5W65 - chains A and B of the 20 polymer chains in the assembly; structure by electron microscopy, 4.30 A resolution (low resolution: residue-level contacts below are approximate; hydrogen-bond / salt-bridge calls are withheld).

# Chain A
Name: DNA-directed RNA polymerase I subunit RPA190
Organism: Saccharomyces cerevisiae (strain ATCC 204508 / S288c)
Notes: EC 2.7.7.6
Reference sequence: P10964 (RPA1_YEAST); residue numbers follow UniProt; this construct covers 1-1664
Amino-acid sequence (1664 residues; row label = number of the first residue in the row):
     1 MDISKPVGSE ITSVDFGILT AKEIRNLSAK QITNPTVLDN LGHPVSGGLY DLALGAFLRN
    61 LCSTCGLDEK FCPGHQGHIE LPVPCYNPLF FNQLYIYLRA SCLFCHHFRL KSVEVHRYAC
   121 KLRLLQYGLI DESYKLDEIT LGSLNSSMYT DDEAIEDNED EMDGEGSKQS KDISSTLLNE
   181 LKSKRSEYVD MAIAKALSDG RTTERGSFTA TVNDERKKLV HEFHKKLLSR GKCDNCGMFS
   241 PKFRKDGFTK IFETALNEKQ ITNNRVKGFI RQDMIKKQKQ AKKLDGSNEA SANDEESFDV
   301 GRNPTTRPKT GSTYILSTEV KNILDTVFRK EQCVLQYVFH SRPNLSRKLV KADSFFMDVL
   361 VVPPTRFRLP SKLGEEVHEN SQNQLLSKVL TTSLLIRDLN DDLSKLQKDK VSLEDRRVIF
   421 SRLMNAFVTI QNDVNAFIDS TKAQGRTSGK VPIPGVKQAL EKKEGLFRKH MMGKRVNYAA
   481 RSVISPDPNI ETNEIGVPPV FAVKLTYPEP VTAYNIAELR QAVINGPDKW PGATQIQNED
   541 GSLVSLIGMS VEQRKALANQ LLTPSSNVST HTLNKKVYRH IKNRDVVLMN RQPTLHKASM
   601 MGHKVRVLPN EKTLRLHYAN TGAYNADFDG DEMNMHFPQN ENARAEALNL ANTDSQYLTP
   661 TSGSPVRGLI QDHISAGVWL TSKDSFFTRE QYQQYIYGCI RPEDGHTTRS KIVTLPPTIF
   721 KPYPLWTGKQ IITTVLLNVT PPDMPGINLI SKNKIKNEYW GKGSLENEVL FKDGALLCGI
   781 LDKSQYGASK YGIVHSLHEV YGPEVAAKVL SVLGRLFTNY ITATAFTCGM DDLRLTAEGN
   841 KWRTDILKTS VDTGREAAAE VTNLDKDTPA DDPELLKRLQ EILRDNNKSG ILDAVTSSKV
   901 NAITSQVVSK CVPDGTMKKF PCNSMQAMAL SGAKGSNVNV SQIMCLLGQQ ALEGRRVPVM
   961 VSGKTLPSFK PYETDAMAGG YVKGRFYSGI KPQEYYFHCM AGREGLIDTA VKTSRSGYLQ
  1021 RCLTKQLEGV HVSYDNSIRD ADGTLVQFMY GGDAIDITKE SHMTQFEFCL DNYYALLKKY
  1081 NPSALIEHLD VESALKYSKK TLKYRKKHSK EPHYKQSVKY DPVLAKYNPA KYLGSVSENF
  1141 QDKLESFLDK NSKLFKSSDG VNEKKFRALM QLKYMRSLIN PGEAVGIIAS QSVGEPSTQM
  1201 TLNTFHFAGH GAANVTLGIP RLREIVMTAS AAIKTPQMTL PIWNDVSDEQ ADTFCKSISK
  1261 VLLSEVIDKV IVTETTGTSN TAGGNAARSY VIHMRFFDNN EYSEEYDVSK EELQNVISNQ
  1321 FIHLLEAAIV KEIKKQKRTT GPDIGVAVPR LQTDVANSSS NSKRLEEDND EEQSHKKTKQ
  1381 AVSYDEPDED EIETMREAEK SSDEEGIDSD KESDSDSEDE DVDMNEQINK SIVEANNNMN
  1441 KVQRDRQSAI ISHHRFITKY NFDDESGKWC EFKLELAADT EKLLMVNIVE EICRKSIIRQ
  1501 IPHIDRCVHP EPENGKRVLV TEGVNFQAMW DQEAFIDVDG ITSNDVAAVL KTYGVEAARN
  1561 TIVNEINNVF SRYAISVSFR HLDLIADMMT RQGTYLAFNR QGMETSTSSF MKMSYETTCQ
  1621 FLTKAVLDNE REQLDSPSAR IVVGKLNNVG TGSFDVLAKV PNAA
Not modelled in the structure: 142-171, 269-311, 445-449, 1110-1111, 1201-1213, 1277-1285, 1338-1437, 1664
Metal / ion sites: Zn2+ site 1: Cys-62, Cys-65, Cys-72, His-75; Zn2+ site 2: Cys-233, Cys-236
Swiss-Prot annotation at these positions:
  - region: Pro-992 to Glu-1004 (Bridging helix)
  - binding site (Zn(2+)): Cys-62, Cys-65, Cys-72, His-75, Cys-102, Cys-105, Cys-233, Cys-236
  - binding site (Mg(2+)): Asp-627, Asp-629, Asp-631
  - modified residue (Phosphoserine): Ser-889, Ser-1636

# Chain B
Name: DNA-directed RNA polymerase I subunit RPA135
Organism: Saccharomyces cerevisiae (strain ATCC 204508 / S288c)
Notes: EC 2.7.7.6
Reference sequence: P22138 (RPA2_YEAST); residue numbers follow UniProt; this construct covers 1-1203
Amino-acid sequence (1203 residues; row label = number of the first residue in the row):
     1 MSKVIKPPGQ ARTADFRTLE RESRFINPPK DKSAFPLLQE AVQPHIGSFN ALTEGPDGGL
    61 LNLGVKDIGE KVIFDGKPLN SEDEISNSGY LGNKLSVSVE QVSIAKPMSN DGVSSAVERK
   121 VYPSESRQRL TSYRGKLLLK LKWSVNNGEE NLFEVRDCGG LPVMLQSNRC HLNKMSPYEL
   181 VQHKEESDEI GGYFIVNGIE KLIRMLIVQR RNHPMAIIRP SFANRGASYS HYGIQIRSVR
   241 PDQTSQTNVL HYLNDGQVTF RFSWRKNEYL VPVVMILKAL CHTSDREIFD GIIGNDVKDS
   301 FLTDRLELLL RGFKKRYPHL QNRTQVLQYL GDKFRVVFQA SPDQSDLEVG QEVLDRIVLV
   361 HLGKDGSQDK FRMLLFMIRK LYSLVAGECS PDNPDATQHQ EVLLGGFLYG MILKEKIDEY
   421 LQNIIAQVRM DINRGMAINF KDKRYMSRVL MRVNENIGSK MQYFLSTGNL VSQSGLDLQQ
   481 VSGYTVVAEK INFYRFISHF RMVHRGSFFA QLKTTTVRKL LPESWGFLCP VHTPDGSPCG
   541 LLNHFAHKCR ISTQQSDVSR IPSILYSLGV APASHTFAAG PSLCCVQIDG KIIGWVSHEQ
   601 GKIIADTLRY WKVEGKTPGL PIDLEIGYVP PSTRGQYPGL YLFGGHSRML RPVRYLPLDK
   661 EDIVGPFEQV YMNIAVTPQE IQNNVHTHVE FTPTNILSIL ANLTPFSDFN QSPRNMYQCQ
   721 MGKQTMGTPG VALCHRSDNK LYRLQTGQTP IVKANLYDDY GMDNFPNGFN AVVAVISYTG
   781 YDMDDAMIIN KSADERGFGY GTMYKTEKVD LALNRNRGDP ITQHFGFGND EWPKEWLEKL
   841 DEDGLPYIGT YVEEGDPICA YFDDTLNKTK IKTYHSSEPA YIEEVNLIGD ESNKFQELQT
   901 VSIKYRIRRT PQIGDKFSSR HGQKGVCSRK WPTIDMPFSE TGIQPDIIIN PHAFPSRMTI
   961 GMFVESLAGK AGALHGIAQD STPWIFNEDD TPADYFGEQL AKAGYNYHGN EPMYSGATGE
  1021 ELRADIYVGV VYYQRLRHMV NDKFQVRSTG PVNSLTMQPV KGRKRHGGIR VGEMERDALI
  1081 GHGTSFLLQD RLLNSSDYTQ ASVCRECGSI LTTQQSVPRI GSISTVCCRR CSMRFEDAKK
  1141 LLTKSEDGEK IFIDDSQIWE DGQGNKFVGG NETTTVAIPF VLKYLDSELS AMGIRLRYNV
  1201 EPK
Not modelled in the structure: 1-11, 81-85, 1144-1145, 1197-1203
Covalently attached groups: covalent link Arg-1105/Leu-1196
Metal / ion sites: Zn2+: Cys-1104, Cys-1107, Cys-1128, Cys-1131
Swiss-Prot annotation at these positions:
  - zinc finger: Cys-1104 to Cys-1131 (C4-type)
  - modified residue: Ser-2 (N-acetylserine), Ser-81 (Phosphoserine), Ser-1156 (Phosphoserine)
  - mutagenesis: Cys-1104 (C1104A: No effect; when associated with A-1107; A-1128 and A-1131), Cys-1107 (C1107A: Lethal. Abolishes recruitment of RPA1 to Pol I. No effect; when associated with A-1104; A-1128 and A-1131), Cys-1127 (C1127R: Responsible of suppression of RPA190-5 and RPA190-1 mutations), Cys-1128 (C1128A: No effect; when associated with A-1104; A-1107 and A-1131), Cys-1131 (C1131A: No effect; when associated with A-1104; A-1107 and A-1128)

# How chain A and chain B interact
Pairs across the interface - 357 pairs, chain A then chain B:
  Met-1(A) / Asn-1094(B)
  Met-1(A) / Tyr-1098(B)
  Lys-5(A) / Gln-1100(B)
  Val-7(A) / Gln-1100(B)
  Val-7(A) / Val-1168(B)
  Val-7(A) / Gly-1170(B)
  Gly-8(A) / Ile-1194(B)
  Ser-9(A) / Phe-1167(B)
  Ser-9(A) / Gly-1193(B)
  Ser-9(A) / Ile-1194(B)
  Glu-10(A) / Met-1192(B)
  Glu-10(A) / Gly-1193(B)
  Glu-10(A) / Ile-1194(B)
  Ile-11(A) / Ala-1191(B)
  Ile-11(A) / Met-1192(B)
  Thr-12(A) / Met-1192(B)
  Thr-12(A) / Gly-1193(B)
  Ser-13(A) / Ser-1190(B)
  Ser-13(A) / Met-1192(B)
  Val-14(A) / Ser-1190(B)
  Asp-15(A) / Glu-1188(B)
  Asp-15(A) / Leu-1189(B)
  Asp-15(A) / Ser-1190(B)
  Asp-15(A) / Met-1192(B)
  Phe-16(A) / Glu-1188(B)
  Gly-17(A) / Ser-1187(B)
  Gly-17(A) / Glu-1188(B)
  Ile-18(A) / Asp-1186(B)
  Leu-19(A) / Lys-1183(B)
  Leu-19(A) / Asp-1186(B)
  Leu-19(A) / Ser-1187(B)
  Leu-19(A) / Glu-1188(B)
  Glu-23(A) / Arg-1130(B)
  Glu-23(A) / Glu-1188(B)
  Arg-25(A) / Arg-1134(B)
  Asn-26(A) / Arg-1129(B)
  Asn-26(A) / Arg-1130(B)
  Asn-26(A) / Ser-1132(B)
  Asn-26(A) / Arg-1134(B)
  Leu-27(A) / Thr-1112(B)
  Leu-27(A) / Arg-1129(B)
  Leu-27(A) / Lys-1183(B)
  Ser-28(A) / Arg-1129(B)
  Ser-28(A) / Arg-1134(B)
  Ala-29(A) / Arg-1129(B)
  Cys-62(A) / Asp-1155(B)
  Ser-63(A) / Asp-1154(B)
  Ser-63(A) / Asp-1155(B)
  Ser-63(A) / Ser-1156(B)
  Thr-64(A) / Gln-1114(B)
  Thr-64(A) / Asp-1154(B)
  Thr-64(A) / Asp-1155(B)
  Cys-65(A) / Asp-1155(B)
  Gly-66(A) / Asp-1155(B)
  His-75(A) / Gln-1114(B)
  Gln-76(A) / Leu-1111(B)
  Gln-76(A) / Lys-1183(B)
  Asn-87(A) / Leu-1185(B)
  Asn-87(A) / Asp-1186(B)
  Ser-354(A) / Asp-1186(B)
  Met-357(A) / Tyr-1184(B)
  Met-357(A) / Leu-1185(B)
  Met-357(A) / Asp-1186(B)
  Leu-360(A) / Tyr-1184(B)
  Val-361(A) / Tyr-1184(B)
  Pro-363(A) / Phe-1180(B)
  Arg-366(A) / Met-1057(B)
  Phe-367(A) / Leu-1055(B)
  Phe-367(A) / Val-1176(B)
  Phe-367(A) / Ala-1177(B)
  Phe-367(A) / Phe-1180(B)
  Gln-382(A) / Phe-1180(B)
  Phe-437(A) / Tyr-1184(B)
  Ile-438(A) / Tyr-1184(B)
  Ile-438(A) / Leu-1185(B)
  Val-456(A) / Val-1181(B)
  Val-456(A) / Leu-1185(B)
  Leu-466(A) / Ile-1178(B)
  Phe-467(A) / Ile-1178(B)
  Arg-468(A) / Arg-1070(B)
  Arg-468(A) / Glu-1073(B)
  Lys-469(A) / Arg-1070(B)
  His-470(A) / Gln-1058(B)
  His-470(A) / Thr-1174(B)
  Met-472(A) / Glu-1073(B)
  Met-472(A) / Arg-1076(B)
  Gly-473(A) / Arg-1070(B)
  Gly-473(A) / Val-1071(B)
  Lys-474(A) / Gln-1058(B)
  Lys-474(A) / Arg-1070(B)
  Lys-474(A) / Val-1071(B)
  Lys-474(A) / Leu-1092(B)
  Lys-474(A) / Ser-1096(B)
  Lys-474(A) / Asp-1097(B)
  Lys-474(A) / Glu-1172(B)
  Arg-475(A) / Pro-1059(B)
  Arg-475(A) / Val-1060(B)
  Arg-475(A) / Lys-1061(B)
  Arg-475(A) / Gly-1068(B)
  Arg-475(A) / Ile-1069(B)
  Arg-475(A) / Arg-1070(B)
  Arg-475(A) / Ser-1096(B)
  Val-476(A) / Pro-1059(B)
  Val-476(A) / Gly-1068(B)
  Val-476(A) / Ile-1069(B)
  Val-476(A) / Val-1071(B)
  Val-476(A) / Arg-1091(B)
  Val-476(A) / Ser-1095(B)
  Asn-477(A) / Arg-1047(B)
  Asn-477(A) / Ser-1048(B)
  Asn-477(A) / Thr-1049(B)
  Asn-477(A) / Arg-1091(B)
  Asn-477(A) / Ser-1095(B)
  Tyr-478(A) / Arg-1047(B)
  Tyr-478(A) / Ser-1048(B)
  Tyr-478(A) / Arg-1091(B)
  Ala-479(A) / Val-1046(B)
  Ala-479(A) / Arg-1047(B)
  Ala-479(A) / Ile-1069(B)
  Ala-480(A) / Gln-1045(B)
  Ala-480(A) / Val-1046(B)
  Arg-481(A) / Phe-1044(B)
  Arg-481(A) / Gln-1045(B)
  Arg-481(A) / Ile-1069(B)
  Ser-482(A) / Phe-1044(B)
  Val-483(A) / Asn-1041(B)
  Pro-486(A) / Tyr-781(B)
  Pro-486(A) / Ala-786(B)
  Asp-487(A) / Tyr-781(B)
  Pro-488(A) / Gly-780(B)
  Pro-488(A) / Tyr-781(B)
  Asn-489(A) / Tyr-781(B)
  Val-500(A) / Phe-1044(B)
  Phe-501(A) / Phe-1044(B)
  Phe-501(A) / Gln-1045(B)
  Phe-501(A) / Val-1046(B)
  Lys-504(A) / Ser-1048(B)
  Leu-505(A) / Ser-1048(B)
  Leu-588(A) / Leu-1079(B)
  Leu-588(A) / Leu-1087(B)
  Asn-590(A) / Glu-1075(B)
  Thr-594(A) / Met-1074(B)
  Thr-594(A) / Glu-1075(B)
  Lys-597(A) / Ala-1078(B)
  Lys-597(A) / Gly-1081(B)
  Lys-597(A) / His-1082(B)
  Met-600(A) / Leu-1079(B)
  Met-600(A) / His-1082(B)
  Asn-610(A) / Ile-913(B)
  Glu-611(A) / Ile-913(B)
  Lys-612(A) / Gln-912(B)
  Lys-612(A) / Ile-913(B)
  Lys-612(A) / Asn-1041(B)
  Lys-612(A) / Asp-1042(B)
  Lys-612(A) / Phe-1044(B)
  Thr-613(A) / Ile-913(B)
  Thr-613(A) / Gly-914(B)
  Thr-613(A) / Asn-1041(B)
  Arg-615(A) / Ser-928(B)
  Tyr-618(A) / Gly-780(B)
  Tyr-618(A) / Tyr-781(B)
  Tyr-618(A) / Asp-782(B)
  Tyr-618(A) / Met-783(B)
  Ala-626(A) / Asp-784(B)
  Asp-627(A) / Asp-784(B)
  Asp-627(A) / Asp-785(B)
  Phe-628(A) / Met-783(B)
  Phe-628(A) / Asp-785(B)
  Phe-628(A) / Ala-786(B)
  Phe-628(A) / Val-926(B)
  Asp-629(A) / Asp-785(B)
  Asp-629(A) / Lys-916(B)
  Asp-629(A) / Val-926(B)
  Glu-632(A) / Val-1040(B)
  Asn-634(A) / Ile-1069(B)
  Asn-634(A) / Arg-1070(B)
  Asn-634(A) / Glu-1075(B)
  His-636(A) / Ile-1069(B)
  His-636(A) / Val-1071(B)
  His-636(A) / Arg-1091(B)
  Phe-637(A) / Arg-1091(B)
  Pro-638(A) / Asp-1090(B)
  Pro-638(A) / Arg-1091(B)
  Gln-639(A) / Asp-1090(B)
  Gln-639(A) / Ser-1095(B)
  Asn-640(A) / Asp-1090(B)
  Ala-643(A) / Leu-1087(B)
  Ala-643(A) / Asp-1090(B)
  Glu-646(A) / Thr-1084(B)
  Glu-646(A) / Phe-1086(B)
  Glu-646(A) / Leu-1087(B)
  Ala-647(A) / Leu-1087(B)
  Gln-656(A) / His-1082(B)
  Ile-670(A) / Met-783(B)
  Gln-671(A) / Asp-784(B)
  Gln-671(A) / His-952(B)
  Asp-672(A) / Ser-777(B)
  Asp-672(A) / His-952(B)
  His-673(A) / Met-783(B)
  Ser-675(A) / His-952(B)
  Trp-679(A) / Arg-1023(B)
  Thr-818(A) / Thr-779(B)
  Thr-818(A) / Gly-780(B)
  Ile-821(A) / Ser-777(B)
  Ile-821(A) / Tyr-778(B)
  Thr-822(A) / Tyr-778(B)
  Thr-822(A) / Ser-1015(B)
  Thr-822(A) / Ala-1017(B)
  Thr-822(A) / Leu-1022(B)
  Ala-823(A) / Leu-1022(B)
  Thr-824(A) / Leu-1022(B)
  Thr-824(A) / Arg-1023(B)
  Ala-825(A) / Ile-776(B)
  Ala-825(A) / Ser-777(B)
  Ala-825(A) / Leu-1022(B)
  Phe-826(A) / Ile-776(B)
  Phe-826(A) / Ser-777(B)
  Thr-827(A) / Val-775(B)
  Thr-827(A) / Asp-1025(B)
  Thr-827(A) / Tyr-1027(B)
  Cys-828(A) / Pro-951(B)
  Cys-828(A) / Phe-963(B)
  Cys-828(A) / Tyr-1027(B)
  Gly-829(A) / Tyr-1027(B)
  Met-830(A) / Phe-963(B)
  Met-830(A) / Val-964(B)
  Met-830(A) / Ala-993(B)
  Met-830(A) / Tyr-1027(B)
  Asp-831(A) / His-1008(B)
  Leu-833(A) / Ile-960(B)
  Arg-834(A) / Ala-993(B)
  Arg-834(A) / Asp-994(B)
  Arg-834(A) / Tyr-1007(B)
  Arg-834(A) / His-1008(B)
  Arg-843(A) / Glu-988(B)
  Gln-880(A) / Ser-632(B)
  Gln-880(A) / Thr-633(B)
  Arg-884(A) / Ser-390(B)
  Arg-884(A) / Thr-633(B)
  Arg-884(A) / Arg-634(B)
  Met-917(A) / His-1008(B)
  Met-925(A) / Pro-955(B)
  Met-928(A) / His-952(B)
  Met-928(A) / Pro-955(B)
  Ala-933(A) / His-952(B)
  Lys-934(A) / His-952(B)
  Lys-934(A) / Pro-955(B)
  Lys-934(A) / Ser-956(B)
  Gly-935(A) / Pro-955(B)
  Asn-939(A) / Pro-955(B)
  Asn-939(A) / Ser-956(B)
  Asn-939(A) / Met-958(B)
  Gln-942(A) / Met-958(B)
  Ile-943(A) / Met-958(B)
  Ile-943(A) / Ile-960(B)
  Glu-953(A) / Lys-519(B)
  Met-960(A) / Pro-522(B)
  Met-960(A) / Glu-523(B)
  Met-960(A) / Val-670(B)
  Val-961(A) / Gln-636(B)
  Val-961(A) / Tyr-671(B)
  Ser-962(A) / Val-670(B)
  Ser-962(A) / Tyr-671(B)
  Lys-964(A) / Val-670(B)
  Lys-964(A) / Met-672(B)
  Lys-964(A) / Asn-673(B)
  Thr-965(A) / Pro-522(B)
  Leu-966(A) / Trp-525(B)
  Pro-967(A) / Trp-525(B)
  Pro-967(A) / Gln-669(B)
  Pro-967(A) / Met-672(B)
  Pro-967(A) / Asn-673(B)
  Pro-967(A) / Ile-674(B)
  Ser-968(A) / Ile-674(B)
  Ser-968(A) / Val-676(B)
  Ser-968(A) / His-686(B)
  Phe-969(A) / Asn-673(B)
  Gly-984(A) / Glu-988(B)
  Arg-985(A) / Glu-988(B)
  Phe-986(A) / Phe-709(B)
  Phe-986(A) / Met-958(B)
  Tyr-987(A) / Ala-993(B)
  Ser-988(A) / Phe-709(B)
  Ser-988(A) / Glu-988(B)
  Gly-989(A) / Asp-708(B)
  Gly-989(A) / Phe-709(B)
  Gly-989(A) / Glu-988(B)
  Ile-990(A) / Asp-708(B)
  Ile-990(A) / Trp-984(B)
  Lys-991(A) / Trp-984(B)
  Pro-992(A) / Trp-525(B)
  Pro-992(A) / Pro-693(B)
  Pro-992(A) / Trp-984(B)
  Gln-993(A) / Val-676(B)
  Gln-993(A) / Glu-680(B)
  Tyr-995(A) / Val-531(B)
  Tyr-995(A) / Leu-697(B)
  Tyr-995(A) / Ser-707(B)
  Tyr-995(A) / Asp-708(B)
  Tyr-995(A) / Asn-715(B)
  Tyr-995(A) / Trp-984(B)
  Tyr-996(A) / Leu-521(B)
  Tyr-996(A) / Ser-524(B)
  Tyr-996(A) / Trp-525(B)
  Tyr-996(A) / Pro-530(B)
  Tyr-996(A) / Ile-696(B)
  His-998(A) / Gln-711(B)
  His-998(A) / Ser-712(B)
  Cys-999(A) / Pro-530(B)
  Cys-999(A) / Val-531(B)
  Cys-999(A) / Ser-712(B)
  Met-1000(A) / Leu-520(B)
  Gly-1002(A) / Ser-712(B)
  Gly-1002(A) / Met-716(B)
  Arg-1003(A) / Arg-518(B)
  Arg-1003(A) / Leu-520(B)
  Arg-1003(A) / Cys-529(B)
  Arg-1003(A) / Pro-530(B)
  Arg-1003(A) / Thr-533(B)
  Leu-1006(A) / Met-716(B)
  Leu-1006(A) / Tyr-717(B)
  Ile-1007(A) / Thr-515(B)
  Ile-1007(A) / Arg-518(B)
  Arg-1021(A) / Glu-1073(B)
  Thr-1024(A) / Asp-1077(B)
  Glu-1028(A) / Arg-1076(B)
  Ala-1184(A) / Ile-1080(B)
  Ala-1184(A) / Gly-1081(B)
  Ile-1187(A) / Asp-1077(B)
  Ile-1187(A) / Gly-1081(B)
  Gln-1191(A) / Ala-1078(B)
  Glu-1481(A) / Lys-315(B)
  Lys-1482(A) / Asp-304(B)
  Lys-1482(A) / Glu-307(B)
  Lys-1482(A) / Leu-308(B)
  Leu-1484(A) / Tyr-252(B)
  Leu-1484(A) / Arg-305(B)
  Leu-1484(A) / Leu-308(B)
  Leu-1622(A) / Leu-1182(B)
  Arg-1631(A) / Met-1192(B)
  Ser-1638(A) / Arg-1076(B)
  Ile-1641(A) / Arg-1076(B)
  Ile-1641(A) / Glu-1172(B)
  Val-1642(A) / Glu-1172(B)
  Val-1642(A) / Thr-1175(B)
  Val-1643(A) / Glu-1172(B)
  Gly-1644(A) / Leu-1093(B)
  Gly-1644(A) / Gly-1170(B)
  Lys-1645(A) / Gln-1089(B)
  Leu-1646(A) / Phe-1086(B)
  Leu-1646(A) / Gln-1089(B)
  Asn-1647(A) / Ser-1085(B)
  Val-1649(A) / Ser-1085(B)
  Gly-1650(A) / Gly-1083(B)
  Thr-1651(A) / Gly-1083(B)
  Thr-1651(A) / Ser-1085(B)
  Thr-1651(A) / Phe-1086(B)
Other interface residues (no listed pair), chain A (202 interface residues in all): Asp-2, Pro-6, Thr-20, Leu-67, Pro-364, Leu-369, Leu-460, Met-471, Ser-485, Thr-506, Gln-592, His-596, Ala-598, Gly-630, Asn-642, Leu-650, Ala-651, Pro-958, Lys-970, Pro-971, Lys-983, Ala-1010, Gly-1017, Lys-1025, Ile-1188, Asn-1487, Val-1626, Gly-1652
Other interface residues (no listed pair), chain B (193 interface residues in all): Asn-254, Gln-398, Asp-535, Gly-536, Cys-539, Gly-540, Asn-543, Gly-635, Ala-675, Gln-682, Val-685, Asn-710, Pro-713, Glu-878, Lys-924, Asn-950, Phe-954, Asn-987, Thr-991, Asn-1010, Glu-1021, Ala-1024, Ile-1026, Gly-1050, Ser-1054, Thr-1056, Gly-1072, Leu-1088, Gln-1115, Gly-1169, Asn-1171, Pro-1179

# In short
202 residues of chain A face 193 of chain B across their interface. The Zn2+ site 1 is built by Cys-62(A),
Cys-65(A), Cys-72(A) and His-75(A). UniProt lists 8 Zn2+-binding residues and 3 Mg2+-binding residues on chain
A; 5 mutagenesis sites on chain B.
Chain A is DNA-directed RNA polymerase I subunit RPA190 and chain B is DNA-directed RNA polymerase I subunit
RPA135, both from Saccharomyces cerevisiae (strain ATCC 204508 / S288c); the structure, RNA polymerase I
Initial Transcribing Complex State 2, was determined by electron microscopy together with 5W5Y, 5W64 and 5W66
from the same study.
